Entry 4JVL (X-ray diffraction, 1.94 A resolution); this record covers chain A.

[Chain A]
Molecule: Estrogen sulfotransferase
From: Homo sapiens
Notes: EC 2.8.2.4
Reference sequence: P49888 (ST1E1_HUMAN); residue numbers follow UniProt; this construct covers 1-294
Chain sequence (294 residues; numbered 1 to 294; the number before each row is that of its first residue):
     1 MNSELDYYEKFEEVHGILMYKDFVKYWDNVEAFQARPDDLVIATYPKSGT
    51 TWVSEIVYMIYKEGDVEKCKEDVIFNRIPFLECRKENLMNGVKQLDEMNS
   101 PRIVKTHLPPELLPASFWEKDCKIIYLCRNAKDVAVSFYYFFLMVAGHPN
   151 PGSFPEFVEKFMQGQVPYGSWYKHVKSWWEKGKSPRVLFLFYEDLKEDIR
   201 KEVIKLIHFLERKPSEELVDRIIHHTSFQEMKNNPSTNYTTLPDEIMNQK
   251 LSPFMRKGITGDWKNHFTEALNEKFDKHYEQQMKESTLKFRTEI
Disordered / not traced: 1, 294
Construct notes: engineered mutation E269 (Val in P49888)
Bound ions: Na+: G182, S184, V187
Residues lining bound ligands:
  - adenosine-3'-5'-diphosphate (A3P): P46, K47, S48, G49, T50, T51, W52, R129, S137, Y192, K196, T226, S227, F228, M231, F254, M255, R256, K257, G258
  - estradiol (EST): Y20, D22, F23, F80, C83, K85, K105, H107, F141, V145, A146, G147, H148, Y239, I246, M247
Curated features (UniProtKB/Swiss-Prot):
  - active site: H107 (Proton acceptor)
  - binding site (3'-phosphoadenylyl sulfate): K47 to W52, R129, S137, Y192, T226 to M231, R256 to G258
  - binding site (substrate): K105 to H107
What the authors report for this chain:
  - binding site for estradiol: F80, K105, H107, F141
  - catalytic residues: H107 (citing earlier work)
  - specificity-determining residues: F80, F141 (citing earlier work)

[Overview]
Chain A binds adenosine-3'-5'-diphosphate and estradiol. G182, S184 and V187 form the Na+ site. Curated
annotation (UniProt) lists active-site residue H107, 18 residues binding 3'-phosphoadenylyl sulfate and 3
substrate-binding residues. From the paper: the catalytic residue H107; a binding site for estradiol at F80,
K105 and H107 among others.
Chain A is Estrogen sulfotransferase (Homo sapiens); the structure, Crystal structure of human estrogen
sulfotransferase (SULT1E1) in complex with inactive cofactor PAP and estradiol (E2), was determined by X-ray
diffraction together with 4JVM and 4JVN from the same study.
